7W5W - chains A and B of the 9 polymer chains in the assembly; structure by electron microscopy, 4.55 A resolution (low resolution: residue-level contacts below are approximate; hydrogen-bond / salt-bridge calls are withheld).

Chain A:
Name: DNA-directed RNA polymerase subunit alpha
From: Escherichia coli K-12
Notes: EC 2.7.7.6
UniProt: P0A7Z4 (RPOA_ECOLI); the author numbering skips numbers that UniProt does not, so the offset changes along the chain: 1-235 = UniProt 1-235; 565-658 = UniProt 236-329
Amino-acid sequence (329 residues; numbered 1 to 658; 329 numbers in that range are skipped by the numbering (no residue carries them; nothing is unmodelled there); the number before each row is that of its first residue):
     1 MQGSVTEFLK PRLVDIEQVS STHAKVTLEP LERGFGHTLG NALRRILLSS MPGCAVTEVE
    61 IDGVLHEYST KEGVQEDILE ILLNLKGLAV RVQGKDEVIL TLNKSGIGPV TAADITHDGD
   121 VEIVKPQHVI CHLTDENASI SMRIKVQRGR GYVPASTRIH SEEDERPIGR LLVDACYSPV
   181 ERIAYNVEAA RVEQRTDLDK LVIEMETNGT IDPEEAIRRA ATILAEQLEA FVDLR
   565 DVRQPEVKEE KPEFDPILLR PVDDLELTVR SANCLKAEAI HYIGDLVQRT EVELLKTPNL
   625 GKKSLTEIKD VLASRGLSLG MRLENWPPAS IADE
Disordered / not traced: 1-5, 565-577
Curated features (UniProtKB/Swiss-Prot):
  - region: Glu-162 to Glu-165 (Required for interaction with Crp at class II promoters)
  - modified residue: Arg-594 (ADP-ribosylarginine), Lys-626 (N6-acetyllysine), Lys-627 (N6-acetyllysine)
What the authors report for this chain:
  - mutagenesis - D579A, W650A, P651A: decreased binding to SoxS-TAC
  - mutagenesis - D579A, I581A, L582A, R594A, L647A, E648A, W650A, P651A: decreased binding to Regulatory protein SoxS

Chain B:
Name: DNA-directed RNA polymerase subunit alpha
From: Escherichia coli K-12
Notes: EC 2.7.7.6
UniProt: P0A7Z4 (RPOA_ECOLI); residues 1-329 here = UniProt positions 1-329
Amino-acid sequence (329 residues; each row starts with the number of its first residue):
     1 MQGSVTEFLK PRLVDIEQVS STHAKVTLEP LERGFGHTLG NALRRILLSS MPGCAVTEVE
    61 IDGVLHEYST KEGVQEDILE ILLNLKGLAV RVQGKDEVIL TLNKSGIGPV TAADITHDGD
   121 VEIVKPQHVI CHLTDENASI SMRIKVQRGR GYVPASTRIH SEEDERPIGR LLVDACYSPV
   181 ERIAYNVEAA RVEQRTDLDK LVIEMETNGT IDPEEAIRRA ATILAEQLEA FVDLRDVRQP
   241 EVKEEKPEFD PILLRPVDDL ELTVRSANCL KAEAIHYIGD LVQRTEVELL KTPNLGKKSL
   301 TEIKDVLASR GLSLGMRLEN WPPASIADE
Disordered / not traced: 1-5, 234-329
Curated features (UniProtKB/Swiss-Prot):
  - region: Glu-162 to Glu-165 (Required for interaction with Crp at class II promoters)
  - modified residue: Arg-265 (ADP-ribosylarginine), Lys-297 (N6-acetyllysine), Lys-298 (N6-acetyllysine)

How chain A and chain B interact:
Residue-residue contacts - 48 pairs, chain A then chain B:
  Glu-7(A) with Arg-150(B)
  Phe-8(A) with Arg-150(B); Ile-223(B)
  Leu-9(A) with Gln-227(B)
  Lys-10(A) with Glu-226(B); Glu-229(B)
  Pro-11(A) with Gln-227(B); Ala-230(B)
  Leu-13(A) with Phe-231(B)
  Leu-28(A) with Phe-231(B)
  Glu-32(A) with Arg-150(B)
  Arg-33(A) with Ser-49(B); Arg-150(B); Gly-151(B)
  Phe-35(A) with Ile-46(B); Ser-50(B)
  His-37(A) with Arg-45(B)
  Thr-38(A) with Arg-45(B)
  Asn-41(A) with Asn-41(B)
  Arg-45(A) with Gly-34(B); His-37(B); Thr-38(B)
  Ile-46(A) with Phe-35(B)
  Arg-150(A) with Glu-7(B); Phe-8(B); Glu-32(B)
  Arg-218(A) with Phe-231(B); Asp-233(B)
  Arg-219(A) with Thr-6(B)
  Ala-221(A) with Phe-231(B)
  Ile-223(A) with Phe-35(B)
  Glu-226(A) with Phe-8(B); Lys-10(B)
  Gln-227(A) with Leu-9(B); Leu-31(B); Glu-32(B)
  Leu-228(A) with Leu-39(B)
  Glu-229(A) with Lys-10(B)
  Phe-231(A) with Leu-28(B); Leu-43(B); Arg-218(B); Ala-221(B)
  Val-232(A) with Arg-218(B)
  Leu-234(A) with Arg-12(B); Leu-13(B)
  Arg-235(A) with Leu-13(B); Glu-214(B); Arg-218(B)
Also at the interface, not in a pair above, chain A (36 interface residues in all): Leu-31, Gly-34, Leu-39, Ala-42, Ile-217, Leu-224, Ala-225, Ala-230
Also at the interface, not in a pair above, chain B (39 interface residues in all): Pro-11, Ile-203, Ile-217, Leu-224, Leu-228, Val-232

Summary:
36 residues of chain A and 39 residues of chain B are in contact. From the paper: D579A, I581A and L582A of
chain A, among others, reduce binding to Regulatory protein SoxS; D579A, W650A and P651A of chain A reduce
binding to SoxS-TAC; 8 substitutions were tested in all.
Both chains are DNA-directed RNA polymerase subunit alpha (Escherichia coli K-12). Entry 7W5W (Cryo-EM
structure of SoxS-dependent transcription activation complex with micF promoter DNA) was determined by
electron microscopy, deposited together with 7W5X and 7W5Y.
